7R7T - chains F and E of the 7 polymer chains in the assembly; structure by electron microscopy, 4.50 A resolution (low resolution: residue-level contacts below are approximate; hydrogen-bond / salt-bridge calls are withheld).

Chain F:
Protein: Transitional endoplasmic reticulum ATPase
From: Homo sapiens
Notes: EC 3.6.4.6
UniProt: P55072 (TERA_HUMAN); the construct lacks a stretch of the UniProt sequence, so the offset changes along the chain: 1-763 = UniProt 1-763; 764-805 = UniProt 765-806
Sequence (806 residues; numbered 1 to 805 plus 1 insertion-coded residue; the number before each row is that of its first residue):
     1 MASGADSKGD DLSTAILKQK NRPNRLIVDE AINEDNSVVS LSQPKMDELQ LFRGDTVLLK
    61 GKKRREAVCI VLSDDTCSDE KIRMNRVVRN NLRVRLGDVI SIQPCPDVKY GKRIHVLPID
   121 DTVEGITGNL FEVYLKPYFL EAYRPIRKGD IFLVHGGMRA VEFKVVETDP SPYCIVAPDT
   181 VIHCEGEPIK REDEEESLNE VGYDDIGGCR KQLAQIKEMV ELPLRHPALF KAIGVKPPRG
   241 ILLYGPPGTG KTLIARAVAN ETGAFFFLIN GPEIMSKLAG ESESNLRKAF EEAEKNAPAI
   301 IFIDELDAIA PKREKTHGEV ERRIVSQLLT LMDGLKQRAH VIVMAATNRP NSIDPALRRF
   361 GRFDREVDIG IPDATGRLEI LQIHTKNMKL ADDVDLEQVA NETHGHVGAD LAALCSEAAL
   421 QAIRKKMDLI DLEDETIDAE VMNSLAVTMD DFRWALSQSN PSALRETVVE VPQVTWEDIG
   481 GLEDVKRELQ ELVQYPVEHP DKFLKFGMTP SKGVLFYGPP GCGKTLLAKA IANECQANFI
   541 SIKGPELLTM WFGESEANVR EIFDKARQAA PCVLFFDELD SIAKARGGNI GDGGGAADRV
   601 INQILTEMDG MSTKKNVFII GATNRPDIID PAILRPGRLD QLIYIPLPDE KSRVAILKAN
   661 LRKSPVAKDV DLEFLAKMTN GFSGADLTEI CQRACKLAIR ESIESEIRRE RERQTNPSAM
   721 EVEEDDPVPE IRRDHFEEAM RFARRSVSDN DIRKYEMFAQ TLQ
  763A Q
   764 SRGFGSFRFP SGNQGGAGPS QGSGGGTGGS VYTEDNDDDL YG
Disordered / not traced: 1-20, 433-438, 588-597, 714-725, 763A, 774-805
Sequence notes: engineered mutation His155 (Arg in P55072)
Ligand contacts:
  - ADP (adenosine-5'-diphosphate), molecule 1: Gly207, Pro247, Gly248, Thr249, Gly250, Lys251, Thr252, Leu253, Asp304, Ile380, His384, Gly408, Ala409
  - ADP, molecule 2: Ile479, Gly521, Cys522, Gly523, Lys524, Thr525, Leu526, Lys543, Asp577, Glu578, Ile656, Gly684, Ala685, Thr688
UniProt features mapped onto this chain:
  - region: Thr796 to Gly805 (Interaction with UBXN6)
  - motif: Asp801 to Gly805 (PIM motif)
  - binding site (ATP): Pro247 to Leu253, Asn348, His384, Gly521 to Leu526
  - modified residue: Ala2 (N-acetylalanine), Ser3 (Phosphoserine), Ser7 (Phosphoserine), Ser13 (Phosphoserine), Ser37 (Phosphoserine), Lys315 (N6,N6,N6-trimethyllysine), Thr436 (Phosphothreonine), Ser462 (Phosphoserine), Lys502 (N6-acetyllysine), Lys505 (N6-acetyllysine), Lys668 (N6-acetyllysine), Ser702 (Phosphoserine), Lys754 (N6-acetyllysine), Ser769 (Phosphoserine), Ser774 (Phosphoserine), Ser786 (Phosphoserine), Tyr804 (Phosphotyrosine)
  - cross-link (Glycyl lysine isopeptide (Lys-Gly)): Lys8 (interchain with G-Cter in SUMO2), Lys18 (interchain with G-Cter in SUMO2)
Reported in the primary citation:
  - mutagenesis - R155H/R635A, R635A: abolished catalytic activity
  - mutagenesis - R155H/R359A: decreased catalytic activity
  - disease-associated variants - R155H: increased catalytic activity
  - mutagenesis - R155H/R359A, R155H/R635A (Kd 228 nM): decreased binding to NSFL1 cofactor p47
  - mutagenesis - R155H/R635A: unchanged catalytic activity with NSFL1 cofactor p47

Chain E:
Protein: Transitional endoplasmic reticulum ATPase
From: Homo sapiens
Notes: EC 3.6.4.6
UniProt: P55072 (TERA_HUMAN); residues 1-806 here = UniProt positions 1-806
Sequence (806 residues; each row starts with the number of its first residue):
     1 MASGADSKGD DLSTAILKQK NRPNRLIVDE AINEDNSVVS LSQPKMDELQ LFRGDTVLLK
    61 GKKRREAVCI VLSDDTCSDE KIRMNRVVRN NLRVRLGDVI SIQPCPDVKY GKRIHVLPID
   121 DTVEGITGNL FEVYLKPYFL EAYRPIRKGD IFLVHGGMRA VEFKVVETDP SPYCIVAPDT
   181 VIHCEGEPIK REDEEESLNE VGYDDIGGCR KQLAQIKEMV ELPLRHPALF KAIGVKPPRG
   241 ILLYGPPGTG KTLIARAVAN ETGAFFFLIN GPEIMSKLAG ESESNLRKAF EEAEKNAPAI
   301 IFIDELDAIA PKREKTHGEV ERRIVSQLLT LMDGLKQRAH VIVMAATNRP NSIDPALRRF
   361 GRFDREVDIG IPDATGRLEI LQIHTKNMKL ADDVDLEQVA NETHGHVGAD LAALCSEAAL
   421 QAIRKKMDLI DLEDETIDAE VMNSLAVTMD DFRWALSQSN PSALRETVVE VPQVTWEDIG
   481 GLEDVKRELQ ELVQYPVEHP DKFLKFGMTP SKGVLFYGPP GCGKTLLAKA IANECQANFI
   541 SIKGPELLTM WFGESEANVR EIFDKARQAA PCVLFFDELD SIAKARGGNI GDGGGAADRV
   601 INQILTEMDG MSTKKNVFII GATNRPDIID PAILRPGRLD QLIYIPLPDE KSRVAILKAN
   661 LRKSPVAKDV DLEFLAKMTN GFSGADLTEI CQRACKLAIR ESIESEIRRE RERQTNPSAM
   721 EVEEDDPVPE IRRDHFEEAM RFARRSVSDN DIRKYEMFAQ TLQQSRGFGS FRFPSGNQGG
   781 AGPSQGSGGG TGGSVYTEDN DDDLYG
Disordered / not traced: 1-17, 433-436, 588-592, 714-725, 765-806
Sequence notes: engineered mutation His155 (Arg in P55072)
Ligand contacts:
  - ADP (adenosine-5'-diphosphate), molecule 1: Asp205, Gly207, Gly248, Thr249, Gly250, Lys251, Thr252, Leu253, Asp304, Ile380, His384, Gly408, Ala409, Ala412
  - ADP, molecule 2: Asp478, Ile479, Gly480, Gly481, Leu482, Pro520, Gly521, Cys522, Gly523, Pro648, Ser652, Ile656, Ser683, Gly684, Ala685, Thr688
UniProt features mapped onto this chain:
  - region: Thr797 to Gly806 (Interaction with UBXN6)
  - motif: Asp802 to Gly806 (PIM motif)
  - binding site (ATP): Pro247 to Leu253, Asn348, His384, Gly521 to Leu526
  - modified residue: Ala2 (N-acetylalanine), Ser3 (Phosphoserine), Ser7 (Phosphoserine), Ser13 (Phosphoserine), Ser37 (Phosphoserine), Lys315 (N6,N6,N6-trimethyllysine), Thr436 (Phosphothreonine), Ser462 (Phosphoserine), Lys502 (N6-acetyllysine), Lys505 (N6-acetyllysine), Lys668 (N6-acetyllysine), Ser702 (Phosphoserine), Lys754 (N6-acetyllysine), Ser770 (Phosphoserine), Ser775 (Phosphoserine), Ser787 (Phosphoserine), Tyr805 (Phosphotyrosine)
  - cross-link (Glycyl lysine isopeptide (Lys-Gly)): Lys8 (interchain with G-Cter in SUMO2), Lys18 (interchain with G-Cter in SUMO2)
  - natural variant: Arg95 (R95G: In IBMPFD1), Gly97 (G97E: In CMT2Y), Ile126 (I126F: In IBMPFD1; uncertain significance), His155 (R155H: In FTDALS6 and IBMPFD1; this construct carries the variant), Arg159 (R159G: In FTDALS6; R159H: In IBMPFD1), Ala160 (A160T: In IBMPFD1; uncertain significance), Glu185 (E185K: In CMT2Y), Arg191 (R191Q: In FTDALS6 and IBMPFD1), Leu198 (L198W: In IBMPFD1), Ala232 (A232E: In IBMPFD1), Ile254 (I254F: In IBMPFD1; uncertain significance), Ile369 (I369T: In IBMPFD1; uncertain significance), 2 further natural variant entries in UniProt
  - mutagenesis: Phe52 to Asp55 (Abolishes interaction with NPLOC4; when associated with A-110), Arg53 (R53A: Minor effect on affinity for ATP and ADP), Arg86 (R86A: Strongly increased affinity for ATP. Strongly reduced affinity for ADP), Tyr110 (Y110A: Abolishes interaction with NPLOC4; when associated with 52-A--A-55), Arg113 to His115 (Severely reduced binding to DERL1), Phe131 (F131R: Severely reduced binding to DERL1), Leu140 (L140D: Severely reduced binding to DERL1), Asp179 (D179R: No effect on binding to DERL1), His183 (H183W: Severely reduced binding to DERL1), Lys251 (K251Q: Impairs ERAD degradation of HMGCR and does not inhibit interaction with RHBDD1; when associated with Q-524), Glu305 (E305Q: Defect in ubiquitin-dependent protein degradation by the proteasome; when associated with Q-578), Lys312 (K312A: Does not affect methylation by VCPKMT), 8 further mutagenesis entries in UniProt
Reported in the primary citation:
  - mutagenesis - R155H/R635A, R635A: abolished catalytic activity
  - mutagenesis - R155H/R359A: decreased catalytic activity
  - disease-associated variants - R155H: increased catalytic activity
  - mutagenesis - R155H/R359A, R155H/R635A (Kd 228 nM): decreased binding to NSFL1 cofactor p47
  - mutagenesis - R155H/R635A: unchanged catalytic activity with NSFL1 cofactor p47

Chain F / chain E interface:
Pairs across the interface (109):
  Arg22(F) with Asp428(E)
  Glu218(F) with Leu420(E); Arg424(E)
  Leu222(F) with Leu420(E); Ile423(E)
  Arg225(F) with Asp431(E)
  Ala228(F) with Leu432(E)
  Ala232(F) with Met388(E); Val441(E); Met442(E)
  Ile233(F) with Met388(E); Ser416(E); Ala419(E)
  Val235(F) with Ser416(E)
  Pro237(F) with Ser416(E)
  Arg313(F) with Lys315(E)
  Glu314(F) with Lys315(E)
  His317(F) with His317(E)
  Glu319(F) with His317(E); Gly318(E); Glu319(E); Glu321(E)
  Arg322(F) with His317(E)
  Arg323(F) with Met275(E); Ser276(E); Lys277(E); Leu278(E)
  Ser326(F) with Pro272(E); Met275(E); Ser276(E)
  Gln327(F) with Ser276(E)
  Leu329(F) with Pro272(E)
  Thr330(F) with Pro272(E); Glu273(E); Ser276(E)
  Arg359(F) with Pro247(E)
  Phe360(F) with Asp410(E); Asn460(E); Ser462(E)
  Arg487(F) with Arg700(E)
  Glu491(F) with Lys696(E); Arg700(E)
  Tyr495(F) with Ile703(E)
  His499(F) with Glu706(E)
  Pro500(F) with Arg453(E)
  Lys502(F) with Ile699(E); Ser702(E); Ile703(E); Glu706(E)
  Phe503(F) with Lys696(E); Ile699(E)
  Leu504(F) with Arg453(E)
  Lys505(F) with Pro665(E); Pro727(E); Pro729(E)
  Phe506(F) with Lys663(E); Ser664(E); Pro665(E); Cys695(E); Ala698(E); Pro729(E); Ile731(E)
  Met508(F) with Ser664(E); Cys691(E); Gln692(E); Cys695(E); Lys696(E)
  Pro510(F) with Lys696(E)
  Arg560(F) with Arg465(E)
  Arg567(F) with Ser459(E); Asn460(E); Pro461(E)
  Gln568(F) with Asn460(E)
  Asp598(F) with Phe552(E)
  Arg599(F) with Phe552(E)
  Asn602(F) with Pro545(E); Leu548(E); Phe552(E)
  Gln603(F) with Thr549(E)
  Thr606(F) with Arg465(E); Pro545(E); Thr549(E)
  Glu607(F) with Arg465(E)
  Lys614(F) with Glu402(E); Leu456(E)
  Lys615(F) with Ser457(E)
  Asp630(F) with Lys584(E)
  Pro631(F) with Lys584(E)
  Arg635(F) with Pro520(E)
  Asp640(F) with Glu689(E)
  Leu762(F) with Ala743(E); Arg744(E)
  Ser764(F) with Ala743(E)
  Arg765(F) with Ala743(E)
  Gly766(F) with Arg741(E); Ala743(E)
  Phe767(F) with Met678(E); Thr679(E); Phe682(E); Met740(E); Arg741(E)
  Ser769(F) with Glu737(E)
  Phe770(F) with Glu737(E)
  Arg771(F) with Phe674(E); Met678(E); Arg733(E); Glu737(E)
  Phe772(F) with Asp671(E); Arg733(E)
Interface residues without a listed pair, chain F (70 interface residues in all): His226, Pro227, Leu229, Lys231, Gly280, Gly507, Thr509, Glu556, Leu605, Asp609, Pro636, Leu642, Thr761
Interface residues without a listed pair, chain E (75 interface residues in all): Ser197, Val320, Glu546, Asn660, Asp669, Ala685, Ile707, Glu730

Overview:
The interface between chain F and chain E involves 70 residues on one side and 75 on the other. Ligands of
chain F: ADP. The paper reports that R155H/R635A and R635A of chain F abolish catalytic activity; R155H/R359A
and R155H/R635A of chain F reduce binding to NSFL1 cofactor p47; 8 substitutions were tested in all.
Both chains are Transitional endoplasmic reticulum ATPase (Homo sapiens). Entry 7R7T (p47-bound p97-R155H
mutant with ADP) was determined by electron microscopy (same publication as 7L5W, 7L5X, 7R7S and 7R7U).
